PDB entry 9UD5 | electron microscopy, 2.90 A resolution | chains C and D of the 6 polymer chains in the assembly

== Chain C ==
Protein: Na(+)-translocating NADH-quinone reductase subunit C
From: Vibrio cholerae O395
Notes: EC 7.2.1.1
Reference sequence: A5F5Y7 (NQRC_VIBC3); numbering as in UniProt (aligned over 1-257)
Amino-acid sequence (257 residues; numbered 1 to 257; the number before each row is that of its first residue):
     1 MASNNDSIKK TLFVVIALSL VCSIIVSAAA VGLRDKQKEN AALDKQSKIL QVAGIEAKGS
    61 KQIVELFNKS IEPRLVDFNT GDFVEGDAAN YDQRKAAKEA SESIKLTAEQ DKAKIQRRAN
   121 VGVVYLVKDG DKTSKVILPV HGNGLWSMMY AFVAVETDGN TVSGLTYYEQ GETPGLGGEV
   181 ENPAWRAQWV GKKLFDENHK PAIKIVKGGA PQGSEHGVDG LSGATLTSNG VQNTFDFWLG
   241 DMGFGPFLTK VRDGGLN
Not modelled in the structure: 1-5, 257
Swiss-Prot annotation at these positions:
  - modified residue: Thr225 (FMN phosphoryl threonine)
  - mutagenesis: His216 (H216L: Decrease in FMN binding), Thr225 (T225L: Loss of FMN binding)
Ligand contacts:
  - Ca2+ (CA): Gln93, Ala97, Arg117, Arg118, Ala119, His141, Trp238
  - FMN (flavin mononucleotide): Leu145, Trp146, Glu172, Thr173, Leu176, Gly177, Lys207, Gly223, Ala224, Thr225, Leu226, Thr227

== Chain D ==
Protein: Na(+)-translocating NADH-quinone reductase subunit D
From: Vibrio cholerae O395
Notes: EC 7.2.1.1
Reference sequence: A5F5Y6 (NQRD_VIBC3); numbering as in UniProt (aligned over 1-210)
Amino-acid sequence (210 residues; row label = number of the first residue in the row):
     1 MSSAKELKKS VLAPVLDNNP IALQVLGVCS ALAVTTKLET AFVMTLAVMF VTALSNFFVS
    61 LIRNHIPNSV RIIVQMAIIA SLVIVVDQIL KAYLYDISKQ LSVFVGLIIT NCIVMGRAEA
   121 FAMKSEPIPS FIDGIGNGLG YGFVLMTVGF FRELLGSGKL FGLEVLPLIS NGGWYQPNGL
   181 MLLAPSAFFL IGFMIWAIRT FKPEQVEAKE
Not modelled in the structure: 1-4
Ion coordination: 2Fe-2S cluster Fe: Cys29, Cys112 (shared with 1 residue of chain E)
Ligand contacts: 2Fe-2S cluster (FES): Gly27, Val28, Cys29, Thr110, Asn111, Cys112

== How chain C and chain D interact ==
Residue-residue contacts (23; chain C residue first):
  Lys10(C) - His65(D)  hydrogen bond (side chain-backbone)
  Thr11(C) - Pro67(D)
  Val14(C) - Pro67(D)
  Leu18(C) - Val74(D)  hydrophobic
  Leu18(C) - Ile78(D)  hydrophobic
  Cys22(C) - Ser81(D)
  Val26(C) - Ser81(D)
  Val26(C) - Ile84(D)  hydrophobic
  Ala30(C) - Gln88(D)
  Leu33(C) - Gln88(D)
  Leu33(C) - Ala92(D)  hydrophobic
  Lys36(C) - Ala92(D)  hydrogen bond (side chain-backbone)
  Lys36(C) - Tyr93(D)
  Gln37(C) - Gln88(D)  hydrogen bond
  Gln37(C) - Lys91(D)
  Gln37(C) - Ala92(D)
  Asn40(C) - Ala92(D)  hydrogen bond (side chain-backbone)
  Asn40(C) - Tyr95(D)
  Ala41(C) - Tyr95(D)
  Asp44(C) - Tyr95(D)
  Asp44(C) - Lys99(D)  salt bridge
  Pro174(C) - Leu182(D)  hydrophobic
  Glu179(C) - Ser170(D)
Also at the interface, not in a pair above, chain C (18 interface residues in all): Val15, Ala29, Asn182
Also at the interface, not in a pair above, chain D (18 interface residues in all): Val70, Ala77, Val85, Ile89

== In short ==
Chain C and chain D each contribute 18 residues to their interface; the contacts include 4 hydrogen bonds and
1 salt bridge. Polar pairs include Asp44(C)-Lys99(D), Lys10(C)-His65(D) and Lys36(C)-Ala92(D). Bound to chain
C: Ca2+ and flavin mononucleotide. Chain D binds 2Fe-2S cluster.
Here chain C is Na(+)-translocating NADH-quinone reductase subunit C and chain D is Na(+)-translocating
NADH-quinone reductase subunit D, both from Vibrio cholerae O395. Entry 9UD5 (Cryo-EM structure of
Na+-translocating NADH-ubiquinone oxidoreductase from Vibrio cholerae reduced by NADH, with bound korormicin
A) was determined by electron microscopy (same publication as 9U5G, 9UD3, 9UD4, 9UD6, 9UD8, 9UD9 and 4 further
entries).
